6FVG - chain A; structure by X-ray diffraction, 1.60 A resolution.

== Chain A ==
Name: Casein kinase II subunit alpha
From: Homo sapiens
Notes: EC 2.7.11.1
UniProtKB: P68400 (CSK21_HUMAN); residues 2-329 here = UniProt positions 2-329
Chain sequence (328 residues; numbered 2 to 329; the number before each row is that of its first residue):
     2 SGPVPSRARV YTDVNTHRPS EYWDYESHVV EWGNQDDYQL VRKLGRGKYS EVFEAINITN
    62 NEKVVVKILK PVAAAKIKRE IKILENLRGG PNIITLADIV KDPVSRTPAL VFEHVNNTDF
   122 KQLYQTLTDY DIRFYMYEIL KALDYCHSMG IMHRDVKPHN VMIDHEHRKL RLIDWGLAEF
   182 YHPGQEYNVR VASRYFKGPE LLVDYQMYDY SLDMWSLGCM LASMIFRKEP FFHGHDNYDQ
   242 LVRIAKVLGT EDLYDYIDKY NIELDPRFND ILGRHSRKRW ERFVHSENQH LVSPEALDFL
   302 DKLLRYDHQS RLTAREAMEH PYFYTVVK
Disordered / not traced: 2
Sequence notes: engineered mutation Ser-21 (Arg in P68400), Ala-74 (Lys in P68400), Ala-75 (Lys in P68400), Ala-76 (Lys in P68400)
Ligand contacts:
  - ATP (adenosine-5'-triphosphate): Leu-45, Gly-46, Arg-47, Gly-48, Val-53, Val-66, Ile-95, Phe-113, Glu-114, His-115, Val-116, Thr-119, Asp-120, Lys-158, His-160, Asn-161, Met-163, Ile-174, Asp-175
  - E8K ([1-[2-(phenylsulfonylamino)ethyl]piperidin-4-yl]methyl 1H-indole-3-carboxylate): Gln-36, Tyr-39, Leu-41, Glu-52, Val-67, Ile-69, Leu-70, Lys-71, Pro-72, Val-101, Asp-103, Pro-104, Val-105, Ser-106, Thr-108, Ala-110
UniProt features mapped onto this chain:
  - region: Gln-36 to Leu-41 (Interaction with beta subunit)
  - active site: Asp-156 (Proton acceptor)
  - binding site (ATP): Leu-45 to Val-53, Lys-68
  - natural variant: Arg-47 (R47Q: In OCNDS), Tyr-50 (Y50S: In OCNDS), Asp-175 (D175G: In OCNDS), Lys-198 (K198R: In OCNDS)
Reported in the primary citation:
  - binding site for E8K: Gln-36, Tyr-39, Glu-52, Lys-71, Asp-103, Ser-106, Thr-108

== In short ==
Ligands of chain A: compound E8K and ATP. From UniProt: active-site residue Asp-156 and 10 ATP-binding
residues. The paper reports a binding site for E8K at Gln-36, Tyr-39 and Glu-52 among others.
Chain A is Casein kinase II subunit alpha (Homo sapiens); the structure, The Structure of CK2alpha with CCh507
bound, was determined by X-ray diffraction (same publication as 6FVF).
